Entry 6ULI (X-ray diffraction, 1.88 A resolution); this record covers chains A and C of the 3 polymer chains in the assembly.

# Chain A
Protein: HLA class I antigen
From: Homo sapiens
Reference sequence: C1K0Y1 (C1K0Y1_HUMAN); residues 1-274 here correspond to UniProt positions 25-298 (UniProt number = residue number + 24)
Amino-acid sequence (274 residues; row label = number of the first residue in the row):
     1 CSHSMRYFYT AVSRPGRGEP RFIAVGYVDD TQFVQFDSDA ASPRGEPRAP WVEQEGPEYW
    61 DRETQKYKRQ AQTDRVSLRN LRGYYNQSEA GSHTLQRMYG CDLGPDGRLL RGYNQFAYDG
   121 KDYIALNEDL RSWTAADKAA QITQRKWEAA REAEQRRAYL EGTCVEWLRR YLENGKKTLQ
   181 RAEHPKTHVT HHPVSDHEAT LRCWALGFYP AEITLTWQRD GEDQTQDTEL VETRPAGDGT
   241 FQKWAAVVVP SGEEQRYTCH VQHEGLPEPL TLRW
Disordered / not traced: 1
Cystine bridges: Cys-101/Cys-164, Cys-203/Cys-259

# Chain C
Protein: Gly-ala-asp-gly-val-gly-lys-ser-ala
Reference sequence: P01111 (RASN_HUMAN); residues 1-9 here correspond to UniProt positions 10-18 (UniProt number = residue number + 9)
Amino-acid sequence (9 residues; numbered 1 to 9; the number before each row is that of its first residue):
     1 GADGVGKSA
Construct notes: engineered mutation Asp-3 (Gly12 in P01111)
Swiss-Prot annotation at these positions:
  - binding site (GTP): Gly-1, Ala-2, Gly-4 to Ala-9
What the authors report for this chain:
  - mutagenesis - A9L: increased stability in response to HLA-C08:02
  - mutagenesis - A9L (20-fold): increased signaling in response to TCR9a
  - mutagenesis - G3D, A9L: increased stability with HLA class I antigen (chain A)

# How chain A and chain C interact
Residue-residue contacts - 40 pairs, chain A then chain C:
  Met-5(A) / Gly-1(C)
  Tyr-7(A) / Gly-1(C)  hydrogen bond (side chain-backbone)
  Tyr-7(A) / Ala-2(C)  hydrogen bond (side chain-backbone)
  Tyr-9(A) / Ala-2(C)
  Glu-63(A) / Gly-1(C)
  Glu-63(A) / Ala-2(C)  hydrogen bond (side chain-backbone)
  Lys-66(A) / Gly-1(C)
  Lys-66(A) / Ala-2(C)  hydrogen bond (side chain-backbone)
  Lys-66(A) / Asp-3(C)
  Lys-66(A) / Val-5(C)
  Tyr-67(A) / Ala-2(C)
  Arg-69(A) / Val-5(C)
  Gln-70(A) / Val-5(C)
  Thr-73(A) / Val-5(C)
  Thr-73(A) / Ser-8(C)  hydrogen bond (backbone-side chain)
  Val-76(A) / Ser-8(C)
  Ser-77(A) / Ser-8(C)  hydrogen bond
  Ser-77(A) / Ala-9(C)  hydrogen bond (side chain-backbone)
  Asn-80(A) / Ala-9(C)  hydrogen bond (side chain-backbone)
  Leu-81(A) / Ala-9(C)  hydrophobic
  Tyr-84(A) / Ala-9(C)  hydrogen bond (side chain-backbone)
  Arg-97(A) / Asp-3(C)  salt bridge
  Tyr-99(A) / Ala-2(C)
  Tyr-99(A) / Asp-3(C)  hydrogen bond (side chain-backbone)
  Thr-143(A) / Ala-9(C)  hydrogen bond (side chain-backbone)
  Lys-146(A) / Lys-7(C)
  Lys-146(A) / Ser-8(C)  hydrogen bond (side chain-backbone)
  Lys-146(A) / Ala-9(C)  hydrogen bond (side chain-backbone)
  Trp-147(A) / Lys-7(C)  hydrogen bond (side chain-backbone)
  Trp-147(A) / Ser-8(C)  hydrogen bond (side chain-backbone)
  Glu-152(A) / Gly-6(C)
  Glu-152(A) / Lys-7(C)  hydrogen bond (side chain-backbone)
  Arg-156(A) / Asp-3(C)  salt bridge
  Arg-156(A) / Gly-4(C)  hydrogen bond (side chain-backbone)
  Arg-156(A) / Gly-6(C)
  Tyr-159(A) / Gly-1(C)  hydrogen bond (side chain-backbone)
  Tyr-159(A) / Ala-2(C)
  Tyr-159(A) / Asp-3(C)
  Trp-167(A) / Gly-1(C)
  Tyr-171(A) / Gly-1(C)  hydrogen bond (side chain-backbone)
Interface residues without a listed pair, chain A (27 interface residues in all): Phe-33, Tyr-59, Ala-150
Interface features reported in the paper:
  - interface residues, chain A: Arg-156(A)

# Summary
The interface between chain A and chain C involves 27 residues on one side and 9 on the other, with 19
hydrogen bonds and 2 salt bridges. Among the polar pairs are Arg-97(A)/Asp-3(C), Arg-156(A)/Asp-3(C) and
Tyr-7(A)/Gly-1(C). The paper reports that G3D and A9L of chain C increase stability with HLA class I antigen
(chain A); the interface residue Arg-156(A).
Here chain A is HLA class I antigen (Homo sapiens) and chain C is Gly-ala-asp-gly-val-gly-lys-ser-ala. Entry
6ULI (Molecular basis for tumor infiltrating TCR recognition of hotspot KRAS-G12D mutation) was determined by
X-ray diffraction, deposited together with 6ULK, 6ULN, 6ULR and 6UON.
